Entry 4R6W (X-ray diffraction, 1.59 A resolution); this record covers chain A.

== Chain A ==
Protein: Phosphoethanolamine N-methyltransferase
From: Plasmodium falciparum
UniProt: Q6T755 (Q6T755_PLAFA); residues 9-266 here = UniProt positions 9-266
Sequence (258 residues; each row starts with the number of its first residue):
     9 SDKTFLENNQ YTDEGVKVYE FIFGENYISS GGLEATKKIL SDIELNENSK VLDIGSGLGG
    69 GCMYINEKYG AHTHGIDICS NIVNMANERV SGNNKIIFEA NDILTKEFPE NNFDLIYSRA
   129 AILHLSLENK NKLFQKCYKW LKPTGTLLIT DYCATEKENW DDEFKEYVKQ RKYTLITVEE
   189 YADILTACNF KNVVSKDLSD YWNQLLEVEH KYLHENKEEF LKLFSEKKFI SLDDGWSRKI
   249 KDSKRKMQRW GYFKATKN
Sequence notes: engineered mutation Ala128 (Asp in Q6T755)
Residues lining bound ligands:
  - phosphocholine (PC): Gln18, Tyr19, Tyr27, Phe31, Ile36, Ser37, Ala128, Leu131, Tyr160, Tyr175, Arg179, Tyr181, Lys247
  - S-adenosylhomocysteine (SAH): Leu14, Tyr19, Tyr35, Ile36, Ser37, Gly63, Ser64, Gly65, Ile84, Asp85, Ile86, Cys87, Ile90, Asn109, Asp110, Ile111, Arg127, Ala128, Ala129, His132, Leu133
Reported in the primary citation:
  - mutagenesis - D128A: decreased catalytic activity on pEA
  - mutagenesis - D128A: decreased catalytic activity on pDME
  - mutagenesis - D128A: unchanged binding to S-adenosylhomocysteine
  - conformationally variable residues (loop rearrangement, side-chain flip): Ser37 to Gly40, Trp258
  - contacts within the chain: Ser38-Glu217 (hydrogen bond), Ser38-Trp258 (water-mediated contact)
  - mutagenesis - D128A: decreased binding to phosphocholine
  - mutagenesis - D128A: unchanged expression

== In short ==
Ligands of chain A: phosphocholine and S-adenosylhomocysteine. From the paper: D128A reduces catalytic
activity on pEA; conformational variability at Ser37 and Trp258.
Chain A is Phosphoethanolamine N-methyltransferase (Plasmodium falciparum); the structure, Plasmodium
falciparum phosphoethanolamine methyltransferase D128A mutant in complex with S-adenosylhomocysteine and
phosphocholine, was determined by X-ray diffraction, deposited together with 4R6X.
